PDB entry 3DOS | X-ray diffraction, 2.40 A resolution | chains B and C of the 3 polymer chains in the assembly

== Chain B (and C) ==
Protein: F1 capsule antigen
Organism: Yersinia pestis
Notes: fragment: to 170; chain C of this document is another copy of the same molecule, construct and numbering; everything in this record applies to it too
Reference sequence: P26948 (CAF1_YERPE); residues 1-149 here correspond to UniProt positions 22-170 (UniProt number = residue number + 21)
Amino-acid sequence (149 residues; row label = number of the first residue in the row):
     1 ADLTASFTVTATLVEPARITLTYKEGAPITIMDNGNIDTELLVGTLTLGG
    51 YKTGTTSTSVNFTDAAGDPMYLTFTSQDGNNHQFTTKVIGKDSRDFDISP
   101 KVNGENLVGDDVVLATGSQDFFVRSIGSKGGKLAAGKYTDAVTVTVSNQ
Unresolved in the structure: 135 (chain C: 1-14)
Construct notes: engineered mutation Phe7 (Thr28 in P26948), Val9 (Ala30 in P26948)

== Chain B / chain C interface ==
Contacting residue pairs (68):
  Ala1(B) - Val146(C)
  Ala1(B) - Ser147(C)
  Ala1(B) - Asn148(C)  hydrogen bond (backbone-backbone)
  Ala1(B) - Gln149(C)  hydrogen bond (backbone-backbone)
  Asp2(B) - Thr145(C)
  Asp2(B) - Val146(C)
  Asp2(B) - Ser147(C)
  Leu3(B) - Ala17(C)  hydrophobic
  Leu3(B) - Ile19(C)  hydrophobic
  Leu3(B) - Val144(C)
  Leu3(B) - Thr145(C)
  Leu3(B) - Val146(C)  hydrogen bond (backbone-backbone)
  Leu3(B) - Gln149(C)
  Thr4(B) - Val144(C)
  Thr4(B) - Thr145(C)
  Ala5(B) - Ile19(C)
  Ala5(B) - Leu21(C)  hydrophobic
  Ala5(B) - Thr143(C)
  Ala5(B) - Val144(C)  hydrogen bond (backbone-backbone)
  Ser6(B) - Val142(C)
  Phe7(B) - Leu21(C)
  Phe7(B) - Tyr23(C)  hydrophobic
  Phe7(B) - Asp140(C)
  Phe7(B) - Ala141(C)
  Phe7(B) - Val142(C)  hydrogen bond (backbone-backbone)
  Thr8(B) - Thr139(C)
  Thr8(B) - Asp140(C)
  Thr8(B) - Ala141(C)
  Val9(B) - Tyr23(C)  hydrophobic
  Val9(B) - Leu46(C)  hydrophobic
  Val9(B) - Phe74(C)  hydrophobic
  Val9(B) - Thr139(C)
  Val9(B) - Asp140(C)  hydrogen bond (backbone-backbone)
  Val9(B) - Val142(C)  hydrophobic
  Thr10(B) - Tyr23(C)  hydrogen bond (backbone-side chain)
  Thr10(B) - Glu25(C)  hydrogen bond
  Thr10(B) - Phe74(C)
  Thr10(B) - Tyr138(C)
  Ala11(B) - Glu25(C)
  Ala11(B) - Val43(C)  hydrophobic
  Ala11(B) - Phe84(C)  hydrophobic
  Ala11(B) - Lys137(C)
  Ala11(B) - Tyr138(C)  hydrogen bond (backbone-backbone)
  Thr12(B) - Glu25(C)  hydrogen bond (backbone-side chain)
  Thr12(B) - Pro28(C)
  Thr12(B) - Ile29(C)  hydrogen bond (backbone-backbone)
  Thr12(B) - Gly136(C)
  Thr12(B) - Lys137(C)  hydrogen bond
  Leu13(B) - Ile29(C)
  Leu13(B) - Ile31(C)  hydrophobic
  Leu13(B) - Phe84(C)  hydrophobic
  Leu13(B) - Ala135(C)
  Leu13(B) - Gly136(C)  hydrogen bond (backbone-backbone)
  Leu13(B) - Tyr138(C)  hydrophobic
  Val14(B) - Ile29(C)  hydrogen bond (backbone-backbone)
  Val14(B) - Thr30(C)
  Val14(B) - Ile31(C)  hydrogen bond (backbone-backbone)
  Val14(B) - Ala135(C)
  Glu15(B) - Ile31(C)
  Glu15(B) - Leu133(C)
  Glu15(B) - Ala134(C)
  Glu15(B) - Ala135(C)  hydrogen bond (side chain-backbone)
  Pro16(B) - Thr30(C)
  Pro16(B) - Ile31(C)
  Arg18(B) - Ile31(C)  hydrogen bond (side chain-backbone)
  Arg18(B) - Met32(C)
  Arg18(B) - Asp33(C)  salt bridge
  Gly50(B) - Asp33(C)
Interface residues without a listed pair, chain C (35 interface residues in all): Thr20, Thr22, Ile37

== In short ==
Chain B and chain C form an interface of 18 and 35 residues respectively, with 17 hydrogen bonds and 1 salt
bridge. Polar contacts include Arg18(B)-Asp33(C), Thr10(B)-Tyr23(C) and Thr10(B)-Glu25(C).
Chain B and chain C are both F1 capsule antigen (Yersinia pestis); the structure, Crystal structure of the
complex of the Caf1M chaperone with the mini-fiber of two Caf1 subunits ..., was determined by X-ray
diffraction.
